Entry 1KR1 (X-ray diffraction, 2.00 A resolution); this record covers chain A.

Chain A:
Name: Hevamine A
From: Hevea brasiliensis
Notes: EC 3.2.1.14, 3.2.1.17
UniProtKB: p23472 (CHLY_HEVBR); residues 1-273 here = UniProt positions 1-273
Sequence (273 residues; numbered 1 to 273; the number before each row is that of its first residue):
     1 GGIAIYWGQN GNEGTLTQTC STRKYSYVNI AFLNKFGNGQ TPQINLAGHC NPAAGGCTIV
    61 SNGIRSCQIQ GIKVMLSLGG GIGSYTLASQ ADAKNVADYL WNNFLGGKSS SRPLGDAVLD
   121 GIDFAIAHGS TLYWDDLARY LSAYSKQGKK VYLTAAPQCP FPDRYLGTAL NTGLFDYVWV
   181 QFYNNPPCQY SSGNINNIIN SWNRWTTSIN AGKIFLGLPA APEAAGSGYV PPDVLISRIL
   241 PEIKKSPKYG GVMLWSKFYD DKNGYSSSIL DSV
Differences from the reference sequence: engineered mutation A125 (Asp in p23472), A127 (Glu in p23472)
Disulfide bonds: C20-C67, C50-C57, C159-C188
Reported in the primary citation:
  - catalytic residues: Y183
  - mutagenesis - D125A/E127A, D125A/Y183F, D125A/E127A/Y183F: abolished catalytic activity
  - mutagenesis - D125A, E127A, Y183F: decreased catalytic activity

Summary:
The paper reports the catalytic residue Y183; D125A/E127A, D125A/Y183F and D125A/E127A/Y183F abolish catalytic
activity; 6 substitutions were tested in all.
Chain A is Hevamine A (Hevea brasiliensis); the structure, Hevamine Mutant D125A/E127A in Complex with
Tetra-NAG, was determined by X-ray diffraction, deposited together with 1KQY, 1KQZ and 1KR0.
